6SFX - chains C and M of the 14 polymer chains in the assembly; structure by electron microscopy, 4.00 A resolution.

[Chain C]
Molecule: ATP-dependent Clp protease proteolytic subunit
Source organism: Listeria monocytogenes
Notes: EC 3.4.21.92
UniProtKB: A0A3T2ER33 (A0A3T2ER33_LISMN); residues 8-197 here correspond to UniProt positions 1-190 (UniProt number = residue number - 7)
Sequence (190 residues; each row starts with the number of its first residue):
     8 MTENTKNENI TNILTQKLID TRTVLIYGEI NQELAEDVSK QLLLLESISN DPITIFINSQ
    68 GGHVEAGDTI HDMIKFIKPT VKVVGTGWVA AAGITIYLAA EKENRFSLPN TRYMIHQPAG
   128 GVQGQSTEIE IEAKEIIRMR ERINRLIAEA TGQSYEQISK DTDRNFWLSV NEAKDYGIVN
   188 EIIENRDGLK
Unresolved in the structure: 8-16, 195-197
Differences from the reference sequence: engineered mutation A98 (Ser91 in A0A3T2ER33)
Reported in the primary citation:
  - catalytic residues: H123, N172

[Chain M]
Molecule: ATP-dependent Clp protease proteolytic subunit
Source organism: Listeria monocytogenes
Notes: EC 3.4.21.92
UniProtKB: A0A0B8R1W1 (A0A0B8R1W1_LISMN); residues 1-198 here correspond to UniProt positions 20-217 (UniProt number = residue number + 19)
Sequence (198 residues; numbered 1 to 198; the number before each row is that of its first residue):
     1 MNLIPTVIEQ TSRGERAYDI YSRLLKDRII MLGSAIDDNV ANSIVSQLLF LDAQDPEKDI
    61 FLYINSPGGS ISAGMAIYDT MNFVKADVQT IGMGMAAAMG SFLLTAGANG KRFALPNAEI
   121 MIHQPLGGAQ GQATEIEIAA RHILKIKERM NTIMAEKTGQ PYEVIARDTD RDNFMTAQEA
   181 KDYGLIDDII INKSGLKG
Unresolved in the structure: 11-14
Differences from the reference sequence: engineered mutation A98 (Ser117 in A0A0B8R1W1)
Reported in the primary citation:
  - catalytic residues: H123, D172

[Chain C / chain M interface]
Residue-residue contacts (39):
  Q124(C) - Q132(M)  hydrogen bond
  Q124(C) - A133(M)  hydrogen bond (side chain-backbone)
  Q124(C) - T134(M)  hydrogen bond (side chain-backbone)
  P125(C) - Q132(M)
  P125(C) - A133(M)  hydrogen bond (backbone-backbone)
  A126(C) - G131(M)
  G127(C) - Q130(M)
  G127(C) - G131(M)  hydrogen bond (backbone-backbone)
  G127(C) - I136(M)
  G128(C) - A129(M)
  G128(C) - Q130(M)
  V129(C) - G128(M)
  V129(C) - A129(M)  hydrogen bond (backbone-backbone)
  Q130(C) - G127(M)
  Q130(C) - G128(M)
  Q130(C) - A129(M)  hydrogen bond (side chain-backbone)
  Q130(C) - Q130(M)
  G131(C) - L126(M)
  G131(C) - G127(M)  hydrogen bond (backbone-backbone)
  Q132(C) - Q124(M)
  Q132(C) - P125(M)
  Q132(C) - L126(M)
  Q132(C) - D170(M)
  S133(C) - Q124(M)  hydrogen bond
  S133(C) - P125(M)  hydrogen bond (backbone-backbone)
  S133(C) - I143(M)
  S133(C) - K147(M)  hydrogen bond
  T134(C) - Q124(M)  hydrogen bond (backbone-side chain)
  T134(C) - K147(M)  hydrogen bond
  I136(C) - G127(M)
  I136(C) - G128(M)
  I136(C) - A140(M)
  A140(C) - I136(M)  hydrophobic
  I143(C) - A133(M)  hydrophobic
  I144(C) - E137(M)
  R147(C) - T134(M)  hydrogen bond
  D170(C) - Q132(M)
  R171(C) - E135(M)  salt bridge
  N172(C) - Q132(M)  hydrogen bond
Interface residues without a listed pair, chain C (22 interface residues in all): H123, E137, T169
Interface residues without a listed pair, chain M (20 interface residues in all): H123, R171

[In short]
22 residues of chain C and 20 residues of chain M are in contact; the contacts include 15 hydrogen bonds and 1
salt bridge. Polar contacts include R171(C)-E135(M), Q124(C)-Q132(M) and Q124(C)-A133(M). From the paper:
catalytic residues H123(C), N172(C) and H123(M) among others.
Here chain C is ATP-dependent Clp protease proteolytic subunit and chain M is ATP-dependent Clp protease
proteolytic subunit, both from Listeria monocytogenes. Entry 6SFX (Cryo-EM structure of ClpP1/2 in the
LmClpXP1/2 complex) was determined by electron microscopy together with 6SFW from the same study.
